2JJ1 - chains F and G of the 7 polymer chains in the assembly; structure by X-ray diffraction, 2.70 A resolution.

== Chain F ==
Protein: ATP synthase subunit beta
From: Bos taurus
Notes: EC 3.6.1.34
Reference sequence: P00829 (ATPB_BOVIN); residues -3 to 478 here correspond to UniProt positions 47-528 (UniProt number = residue number + 50)
Chain sequence (482 residues; numbered -3 to 478; the number before each row is that of its first residue; numbers below 1 keep their minus sign (Ala-3 is residue -3)):
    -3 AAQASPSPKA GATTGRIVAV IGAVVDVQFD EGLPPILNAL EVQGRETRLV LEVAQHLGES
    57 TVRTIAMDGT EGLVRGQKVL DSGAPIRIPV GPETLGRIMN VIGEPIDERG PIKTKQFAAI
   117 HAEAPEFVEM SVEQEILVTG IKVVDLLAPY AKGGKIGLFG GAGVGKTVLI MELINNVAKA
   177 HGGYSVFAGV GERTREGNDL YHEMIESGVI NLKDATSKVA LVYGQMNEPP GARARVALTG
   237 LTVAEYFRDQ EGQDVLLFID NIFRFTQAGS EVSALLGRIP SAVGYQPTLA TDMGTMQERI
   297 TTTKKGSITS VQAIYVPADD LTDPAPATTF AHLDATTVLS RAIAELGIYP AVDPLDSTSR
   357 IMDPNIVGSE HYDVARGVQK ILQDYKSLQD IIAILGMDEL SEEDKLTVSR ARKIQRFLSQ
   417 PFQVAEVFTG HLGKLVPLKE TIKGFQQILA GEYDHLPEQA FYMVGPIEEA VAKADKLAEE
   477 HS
Disordered / not traced: -3 to 8, 475-478
Metal / ion sites: Mg2+: Thr163 (together with AMP-PNP)
Residues lining bound ligands:
  - AMP-PNP (ANP; phosphoaminophosphonic acid-adenylate ester), molecule 1: Gly157, Ala158, Gly159, Val160, Gly161, Lys162, Thr163, Val164, Glu188, Arg189, Tyr311, Tyr345, Pro346, Phe418, Ala421, Phe424, Thr425
  - AMP-PNP (ANP), molecule 2: Ser355, Met358, Tyr368
Curated features (UniProtKB/Swiss-Prot):
  - binding site (ADP): Gly159, Val160, Gly161, Lys162, Thr163, Val164
  - binding site (ATP): Gly159, Gly161, Lys162, Thr163, Val164, Arg189
  - binding site (phosphate): Gly159, Val160, Gly161, Lys162, Thr163
  - binding site (Mg(2+)): Thr163, Glu188
  - modified residue: Lys74 (N6-acetyllysine), Lys111 (N6-acetyllysine), Lys148 (N6-acetyllysine), Lys209 (N6-acetyllysine), Lys214 (N6-acetyllysine), Thr262 (Phosphothreonine), Ser365 (Phosphoserine), Lys376 (N6-acetyllysine), Ser383 (Phosphoserine), Lys430 (N6-acetyllysine), Lys435 (N6-acetyllysine), Lys472 (N6-acetyllysine)
  - glycosylation: Ser56 (O-linked (GlcNAc) serine)

== Chain G ==
Protein: ATP synthase gamma chain
From: Bos taurus
Notes: EC 3.6.1.34
Reference sequence: P05631 (ATPG_BOVIN); residues 1-272 here correspond to UniProt positions 26-297 (UniProt number = residue number + 25)
Chain sequence (272 residues; row label = number of the first residue in the row):
     1 ATLKDITRRL KSIKNIQKIT KSMKMVAAAK YARAERELKP ARVYGVGSLA LYEKADIKTP
    61 EDKKKHLIIG VSSDRGLCGA IHSSVAKQMK SEAANLAAAG KEVKIIGVGD KIRSILHRTH
   121 SDQFLVTFKE VGRRPPTFGD ASVIALELLN SGYEFDEGSI IFNRFRSVIS YKTEEKPIFS
   181 LDTISSAESM SIYDDIDADV LRNYQEYSLA NIIYYSLKES TTSEQSARMT AMDNASKNAS
   241 EMIDKLTLTF NRTRQAVITK ELIEIISGAA AL
Disordered / not traced: 48-71, 90-105, 116-128, 141-160, 174-205
Residues lining bound ligands: piceatannol (PIT): Ala256, Thr259, Lys260, Ile263, Glu264
Curated features (UniProtKB/Swiss-Prot):
  - modified residue: Lys14 (N6-acetyllysine), Lys24 (N6-succinyllysine), Lys30 (N6-acetyllysine), Lys90 (N6-acetyllysine), Ser121 (Phosphoserine), Lys129 (N6-acetyllysine), Lys172 (N6-acetyllysine), Lys245 (N6-succinyllysine)

== Chain F / chain G interface ==
Contacting residue pairs - 16 pairs, chain F then chain G:
  Ile275(F) with Ala271(G), hydrophobic
  Asp386(F) with Arg9(G), salt bridge
  Ala389(F) with Asn238(G), hydrogen bond (backbone-side chain); Met242(G), hydrophobic
  Ile390(F) with Ala235(G); Asn238(G); Ala239(G), hydrophobic; Met242(G), hydrophobic
  Leu391(F) with Leu77(G), hydrophobic; Ala235(G), hydrophobic
  Asp394(F) with Gly79(G); Ala80(G), hydrogen bond (side chain-backbone)
  Glu395(F) with Leu77(G); Cys78(G); Gly79(G)
  Glu398(F) with Lys87(G), salt bridge
Also at the interface, not in a pair above, chain F (10 interface residues in all): Pro276, Lys401
Also at the interface, not in a pair above, chain G (15 interface residues in all): Ile13, Ile16, Ser83, Ser267

== Overview ==
Chain F and chain G form an interface of 10 and 15 residues respectively; the contacts include 2 hydrogen
bonds and 2 salt bridges. Polar contacts include Asp386(F)-Arg9(G), Glu398(F)-Lys87(G) and
Ala389(F)-Asn238(G). Bound to chain F: AMP-PNP. Bound to chain G: piceatannol.
Here chain F is ATP synthase subunit beta and chain G is ATP synthase gamma chain, both from Bos taurus. Entry
2JJ1 (The Structure of F1-ATPase inhibited by piceatannol) was determined by X-ray diffraction (same
publication as 2JIZ and 2JJ2).
